PDB entry 6RES | electron microscopy, 4.30 A resolution (low resolution: residue-level contacts below are approximate; hydrogen-bond / salt-bridge calls are withheld) | chains T and Y of the 31 polymer chains in the assembly

# Chain T
Name: ATP synthase subunit alpha
Source organism: Polytomella sp. Pringsheim 198.80
Reference sequence: A0ZW40 (A0ZW40_9CHLO); residue numbers follow UniProt; this construct covers 1-562
Chain sequence (562 residues; row label = number of the first residue in the row):
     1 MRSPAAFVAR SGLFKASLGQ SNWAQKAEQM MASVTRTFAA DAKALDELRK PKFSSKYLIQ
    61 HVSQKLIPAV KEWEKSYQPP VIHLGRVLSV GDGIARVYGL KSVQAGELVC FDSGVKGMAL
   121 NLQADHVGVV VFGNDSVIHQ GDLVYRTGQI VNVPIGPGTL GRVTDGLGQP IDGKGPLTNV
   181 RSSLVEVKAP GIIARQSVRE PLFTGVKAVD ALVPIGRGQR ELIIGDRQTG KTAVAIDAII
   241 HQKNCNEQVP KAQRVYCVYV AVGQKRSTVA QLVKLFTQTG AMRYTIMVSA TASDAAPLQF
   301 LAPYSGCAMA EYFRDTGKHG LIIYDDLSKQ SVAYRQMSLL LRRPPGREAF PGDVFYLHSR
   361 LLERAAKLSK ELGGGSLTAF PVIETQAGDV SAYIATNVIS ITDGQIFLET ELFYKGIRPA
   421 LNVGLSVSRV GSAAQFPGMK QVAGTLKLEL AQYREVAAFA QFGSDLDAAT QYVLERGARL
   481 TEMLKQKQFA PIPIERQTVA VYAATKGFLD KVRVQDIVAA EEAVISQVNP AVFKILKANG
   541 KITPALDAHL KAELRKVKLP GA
Disordered / not traced: 1-39
Sequence notes: conflict Arg-266 (Lys in A0ZW40)
Metal / ion sites: Mg2+: Thr-232 (together with ATP)
Residues lining bound ligands: ATP (adenosine-5'-triphosphate): Asp-226, Arg-227, Gln-228, Thr-229, Gly-230, Lys-231, Thr-232, Ala-233, Phe-413, Arg-418, Gln-486, Lys-487, Gln-488

# Chain Y
Name: ATP synthase subunit beta
Source organism: Polytomella sp. Pringsheim 198.80
Notes: EC 7.1.2.2
Reference sequence: A0ZW41 (A0ZW41_9CHLO); numbering as in UniProt (aligned over 1-574)
Chain sequence (574 residues; row label = number of the first residue in the row):
     1 MALRYAAGLA KNVVQRQGAS LNIARAFAAE PAPAIDAGYV SQVIGPVVDV RFDGELPSIL
    61 SSLEVEGHSV RLVLEVAQHM GDNTVRCIAM DSTDGLVRGQ KVVDTGSPIK VPVGRGTLGR
   121 IMNVIGEPVD EQGPIDAADI WSIHREAPEF TEQSTEQEIL VTGIKVVDLL APYQRGGKIG
   181 LFGGAGVGKT VLIMELINNV AKAHGGFSVF AGVGERTREG NDLYREMIES GVIKLGAERG
   241 NSKCTLVYGQ MNEPPGARAR VALTGLTVAE YFRDIEGQDV LLFVDNIFRF TQANSEVSAL
   301 LGRIPSAVGY QPTLATDLGG LQERITTTTK GSITSVQAVY VPADDLTDPA PATTFAHLDA
   361 TTVLSRSIAE LGIYPAVDPL DSTSRMLNPN VIGAEHYNVA RGVQKVLQDY KNLQDIIAIL
   421 GMDELSEEDK LTVARARKIQ RFLSQPFQVA EVFTGTPGKY VDLADTISGF QGVLTGKYDD
   481 LPEMAFYMVG DIKEVKEKAD KMAKDIASRK EADNKKVSEE LKDIPSLDKL VSEIKEVVIE
   541 EDDGLEEDFK AEALSSETVV LNEEGKSVPL PKKN
Disordered / not traced: 1-35, 557-574
Sequence notes: conflict Ala-350 (Gly in A0ZW41), Leu-387 (Arg in A0ZW41)

# Interface between chain T and chain Y
Contacting residue pairs - 121 pairs, chain T then chain Y:
  Gly-99(T) / Arg-98(Y)
  Leu-100(T) / Arg-98(Y)
  Lys-101(T) / Arg-98(Y)
  Ser-102(T) / Val-97(Y)
  Val-103(T) / Leu-96(Y)
  Val-103(T) / Val-97(Y)
  Gln-104(T) / Gly-95(Y)
  Gln-104(T) / Leu-96(Y)
  Gln-104(T) / Val-97(Y)
  Ala-105(T) / Val-43(Y)
  Ala-105(T) / Thr-93(Y)
  Ala-105(T) / Asp-94(Y)
  Ala-105(T) / Gly-95(Y)
  Ala-105(T) / Leu-96(Y)
  Asn-121(T) / Val-43(Y)
  Asn-121(T) / Ile-44(Y)
  Leu-122(T) / Gln-42(Y)
  Leu-122(T) / Val-43(Y)
  Leu-122(T) / Arg-98(Y)
  Gln-123(T) / Ser-41(Y)
  Gln-123(T) / Gln-42(Y)
  Gln-123(T) / Arg-98(Y)
  Ala-124(T) / Gln-42(Y)
  Ala-124(T) / Arg-98(Y)
  Val-127(T) / Arg-98(Y)
  Ile-150(T) / Gly-95(Y)
  Pro-157(T) / Leu-545(Y)
  Pro-157(T) / Glu-546(Y)
  Pro-157(T) / Phe-549(Y)
  Gly-158(T) / Glu-546(Y)
  Asn-179(T) / Glu-546(Y)
  Asn-179(T) / Phe-549(Y)
  Asn-179(T) / Lys-550(Y)
  Val-180(T) / Phe-549(Y)
  Arg-181(T) / Phe-549(Y)
  Lys-188(T) / Asp-91(Y)
  Lys-188(T) / Asn-252(Y)
  Lys-188(T) / Glu-253(Y)
  Ala-189(T) / Asn-252(Y)
  Pro-190(T) / Thr-217(Y)
  Gly-191(T) / Thr-217(Y)
  Ile-192(T) / Ile-121(Y)
  Ile-192(T) / Thr-217(Y)
  Ile-192(T) / Asn-221(Y)
  Ile-192(T) / Gln-250(Y)
  Ile-193(T) / Val-129(Y)
  Ile-193(T) / Asp-130(Y)
  Ile-193(T) / Tyr-224(Y)
  Arg-195(T) / Thr-217(Y)
  Arg-195(T) / Arg-218(Y)
  Arg-195(T) / Asn-221(Y)
  Arg-195(T) / Arg-225(Y)
  Gln-196(T) / Asn-221(Y)
  Ser-197(T) / Asp-222(Y)
  Arg-220(T) / Arg-218(Y)
  Glu-247(T) / Ile-539(Y)
  Gln-248(T) / Ile-539(Y)
  Val-249(T) / Ile-539(Y)
  Pro-250(T) / Glu-540(Y)
  Lys-251(T) / Glu-540(Y)
  Lys-251(T) / Asp-542(Y)
  Lys-251(T) / Asp-543(Y)
  Lys-251(T) / Gly-544(Y)
  Arg-254(T) / Glu-540(Y)
  Arg-254(T) / Asp-542(Y)
  Tyr-256(T) / Asp-543(Y)
  Arg-283(T) / Glu-541(Y)
  Arg-283(T) / Asp-543(Y)
  Tyr-284(T) / Asp-543(Y)
  Tyr-312(T) / Phe-549(Y)
  Tyr-312(T) / Glu-552(Y)
  Phe-313(T) / Leu-545(Y)
  Lys-318(T) / Leu-545(Y)
  Arg-343(T) / Ile-44(Y)
  Arg-343(T) / Gly-45(Y)
  Pro-344(T) / Ala-299(Y)
  Pro-344(T) / Leu-300(Y)
  Arg-347(T) / Val-308(Y)
  Gly-352(T) / Glu-296(Y)
  Phe-355(T) / Arg-258(Y)
  Phe-355(T) / Glu-296(Y)
  Tyr-356(T) / Asn-252(Y)
  Tyr-356(T) / Glu-253(Y)
  Tyr-356(T) / Pro-254(Y)
  Tyr-356(T) / Pro-255(Y)
  Tyr-356(T) / Arg-258(Y)
  Ser-359(T) / Met-251(Y)
  Ser-359(T) / Asn-252(Y)
  Glu-363(T) / Arg-216(Y)
  Glu-363(T) / Thr-217(Y)
  Glu-363(T) / Met-251(Y)
  Ser-391(T) / Ala-343(Y)
  Ile-399(T) / Arg-216(Y)
  Ser-400(T) / Arg-216(Y)
  Ser-400(T) / Met-251(Y)
  Ser-400(T) / Arg-289(Y)
  Ile-401(T) / Arg-216(Y)
  Ile-401(T) / Met-251(Y)
  Thr-402(T) / Arg-216(Y)
  Asp-403(T) / Arg-216(Y)
  Asp-403(T) / Arg-218(Y)
  Arg-429(T) / Arg-216(Y)
  Arg-429(T) / Glu-219(Y)
  Val-430(T) / Arg-218(Y)
  Asn-529(T) / Leu-527(Y)
  Ala-531(T) / Val-531(Y)
  Val-532(T) / Leu-527(Y)
  Lys-534(T) / Ile-534(Y)
  Ile-535(T) / Leu-527(Y)
  Ile-535(T) / Leu-530(Y)
  Ile-535(T) / Ile-534(Y)
  Ala-538(T) / Ile-534(Y)
  Pro-544(T) / Ile-524(Y)
  Ala-545(T) / Ile-524(Y)
  Ala-545(T) / Leu-530(Y)
  Leu-546(T) / Leu-527(Y)
  Leu-546(T) / Leu-530(Y)
  Ala-548(T) / Ile-524(Y)
  His-549(T) / Ile-524(Y)
  His-549(T) / Pro-525(Y)
  His-549(T) / Leu-527(Y)
Also at the interface, not in a pair above, chain T (78 interface residues in all): Leu-120, Leu-160, Glu-186, Val-198, Thr-316, Pro-345, Asp-353, Arg-360, Tyr-393, Asn-397, Asp-547
Also at the interface, not in a pair above, chain Y (66 interface residues in all): Pro-46, Ser-92, Glu-131, Gly-184, Ala-185, Gly-220, Gln-292, Gly-302, Pro-305, Gly-309, Asp-523, Ser-526, Val-538

# Overview
78 residues of chain T and 66 residues of chain Y are in contact. Ligands of chain T: ATP.
Chain T is ATP synthase subunit alpha and chain Y is ATP synthase subunit beta, both from Polytomella sp.
Pringsheim 198.80; the structure, Cryo-EM structure of Polytomella F-ATP synthase, Rotary substate 3C,
composite map, was determined by electron microscopy (same publication as 6RD4, 6RD5, 6RD6, 6RD7, 6RD8, 6RD9
and 46 further entries).
